Entry 3TSW (X-ray diffraction, 2.85 A resolution); this record covers chain A.

Chain A:
Name: Tight junction protein ZO-1
From: Homo sapiens
Notes: fragment: pdz3-sh3-guk
Reference sequence: Q07157 (ZO1_HUMAN); residue numbers follow UniProt; this construct covers 417-803
Sequence (391 residues; numbered 413 to 803; the number before each row is that of its first residue):
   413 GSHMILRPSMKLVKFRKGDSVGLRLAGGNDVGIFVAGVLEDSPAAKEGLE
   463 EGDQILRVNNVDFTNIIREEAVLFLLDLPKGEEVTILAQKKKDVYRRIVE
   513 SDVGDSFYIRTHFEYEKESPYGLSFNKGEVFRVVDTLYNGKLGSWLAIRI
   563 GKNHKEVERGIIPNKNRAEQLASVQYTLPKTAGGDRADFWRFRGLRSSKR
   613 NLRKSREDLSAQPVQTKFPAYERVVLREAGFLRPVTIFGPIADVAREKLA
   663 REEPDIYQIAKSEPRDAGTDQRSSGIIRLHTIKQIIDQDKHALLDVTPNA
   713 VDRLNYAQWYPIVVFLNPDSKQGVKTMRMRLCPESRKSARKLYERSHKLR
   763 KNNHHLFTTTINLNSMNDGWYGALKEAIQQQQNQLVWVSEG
Unresolved in the structure: 413-415, 588-628, 675-687
Differences from the reference sequence: expression tag (413-416)
Curated features (UniProtKB/Swiss-Prot):
  - modified residue (Phosphoserine): Ser617, Ser622

Overview:
Chain A is Tight junction protein ZO-1 (Homo sapiens); the structure, crystal structure of the PDZ3-SH3-GUK
core module of Human ZO-1, was determined by X-ray diffraction together with 3TSV and 3TSZ from the same
study.
